7WO5 - chains B and D of the 9 polymer chains in the assembly; structure by electron microscopy, 3.45 A resolution.

[Chain B]
Name: Spike glycoprotein
Source organism: Severe acute respiratory syndrome coronavirus 2
UniProtKB: P0DTC2 (SPIKE_SARS2); residue numbers follow UniProt; this construct covers 1-1208
Sequence (1288 residues; each row starts with the number of its first residue):
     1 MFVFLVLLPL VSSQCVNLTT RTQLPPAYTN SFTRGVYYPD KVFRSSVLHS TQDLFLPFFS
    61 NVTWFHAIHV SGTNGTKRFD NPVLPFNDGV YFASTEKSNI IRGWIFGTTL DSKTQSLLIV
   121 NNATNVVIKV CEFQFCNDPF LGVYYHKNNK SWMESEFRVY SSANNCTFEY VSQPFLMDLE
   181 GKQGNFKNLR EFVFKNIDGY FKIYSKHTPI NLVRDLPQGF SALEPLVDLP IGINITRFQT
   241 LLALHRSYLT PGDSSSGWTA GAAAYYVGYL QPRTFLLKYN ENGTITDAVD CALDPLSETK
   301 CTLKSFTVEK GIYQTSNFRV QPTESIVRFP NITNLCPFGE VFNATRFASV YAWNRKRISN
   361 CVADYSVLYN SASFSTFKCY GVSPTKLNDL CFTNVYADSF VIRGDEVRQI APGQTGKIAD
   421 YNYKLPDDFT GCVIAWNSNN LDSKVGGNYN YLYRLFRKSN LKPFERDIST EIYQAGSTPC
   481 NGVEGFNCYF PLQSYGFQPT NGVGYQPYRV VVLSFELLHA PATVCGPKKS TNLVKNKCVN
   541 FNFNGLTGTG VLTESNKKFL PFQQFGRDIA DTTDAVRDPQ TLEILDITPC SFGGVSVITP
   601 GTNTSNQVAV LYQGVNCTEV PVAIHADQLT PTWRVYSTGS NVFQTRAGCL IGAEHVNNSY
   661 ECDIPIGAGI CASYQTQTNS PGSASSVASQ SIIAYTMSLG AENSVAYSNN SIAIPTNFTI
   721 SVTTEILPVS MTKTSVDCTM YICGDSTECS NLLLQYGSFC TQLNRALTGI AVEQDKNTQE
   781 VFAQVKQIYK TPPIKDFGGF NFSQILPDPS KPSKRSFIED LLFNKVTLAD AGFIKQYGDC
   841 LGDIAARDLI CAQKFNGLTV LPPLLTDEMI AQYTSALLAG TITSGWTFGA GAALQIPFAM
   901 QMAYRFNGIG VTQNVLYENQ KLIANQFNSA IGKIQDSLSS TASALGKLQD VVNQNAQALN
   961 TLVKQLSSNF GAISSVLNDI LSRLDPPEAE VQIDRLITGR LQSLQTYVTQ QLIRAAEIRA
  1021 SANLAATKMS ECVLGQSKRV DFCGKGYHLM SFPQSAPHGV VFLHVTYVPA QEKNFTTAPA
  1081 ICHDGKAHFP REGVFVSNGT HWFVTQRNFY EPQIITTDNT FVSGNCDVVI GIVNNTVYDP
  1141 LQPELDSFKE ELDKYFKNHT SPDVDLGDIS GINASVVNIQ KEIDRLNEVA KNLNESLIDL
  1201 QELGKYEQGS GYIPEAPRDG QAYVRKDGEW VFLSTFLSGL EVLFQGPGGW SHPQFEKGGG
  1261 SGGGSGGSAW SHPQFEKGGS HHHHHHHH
Not modelled in the structure: 1-13, 621-640, 677-688, 828-853, 1148-1288
Construct notes: variant Gly614 (Asp in P0DTC2); conflict Gly682 (Arg in P0DTC2), Ser683 (Arg in P0DTC2), Ser685 (Arg in P0DTC2), Pro986 (Lys in P0DTC2), Pro987 (Val in P0DTC2); expression tag (1209-1288)
Swiss-Prot annotation at these positions:
  - region: Asn280 to Cys301 (Putative superantigen), Arg403 to Asp405 (Integrin-binding motif), Asn448 to Phe456 (Immunodominant HLA epitope recognized by the CD8+), Pro681, Ala684 (Putative superantigen), Ser816 to Tyr837 (Fusion peptide 1), Lys835 to Phe855 (Fusion peptide 2), Asp1163 to Glu1202 (Heptad repeat 2)
  - site: Arg815, Ser816 (Cleavage)
  - glycosylation: Asn17 (N-linked (GlcNAc...) (complex) asparagine), Asn61 (N-linked (GlcNAc...) (hybrid) asparagine), Asn74 (N-linked (GlcNAc...) (complex) asparagine), Asn122 (N-linked (GlcNAc...) (hybrid) asparagine), Asn149 (N-linked (GlcNAc...) (complex) asparagine), Asn165 (N-linked (GlcNAc...) (complex) asparagine), Asn234 (N-linked (GlcNAc...) (high mannose) asparagine), Asn282 (N-linked (GlcNAc...) (complex) asparagine), Thr323 (O-linked (GalNAc) threonine), Ser325 (O-linked (HexNAc...) serine), Asn331 (N-linked (GlcNAc...) (complex) asparagine), Asn343 (N-linked (GlcNAc...) (complex) asparagine), Asn603 (N-linked (GlcNAc...) (hybrid) asparagine), Asn616 (N-linked (GlcNAc...) (complex) asparagine), Asn657 (N-linked (GlcNAc...) (complex) asparagine), Thr676 (O-linked (GlcNAc...) threonine), Thr678 (O-linked (GlcNAc...) threonine), Asn709 (N-linked (GlcNAc...) (high mannose) asparagine), Asn717 (N-linked (GlcNAc...) (hybrid) asparagine), Asn801 (N-linked (GlcNAc...) (hybrid) asparagine) and 6 more in UniProt
  - natural variant: Leu5 (L5F: In strain: Iota/B.1.526), Ser13 (S13I: In strain: Epsilon/B.1.427/B.1.429), Leu18 (L18F: In strain: Beta/B.1.351, Gamma/P.1 and 1 more), Thr19 (T19I: In strain: Omicron/BQ.1.1, Omicron/XBB.1.5 and 1 more; T19R: In strain: Delta/B.1.617.2, Omicron/BA.2 and 4 more), Thr20 (T20N: In strain: Gamma/P.1), Leu24 to Ala27 (sequence variant, change not given here; In strain: Omicron/BA.2, Omicron/BA.2.12.1 and 6 more), Pro26 (P26S: In strain: Gamma/P.1), Gln52 (Q52H: In strain: Omicron/EG.5.1), Ala67 (A67V: In strain: Eta/B.1.525, Omicron/BA.1), His69 to Val70 (deletion: In strain: Alpha/B.1.1.7, Eta/B.1.525 and 5 more), Gly75 (G75V: In strain: Lambda/C.37), Thr76 (T76I: In strain: Lambda/C.37), 82 further natural variant entries in UniProt
  - mutagenesis: His69 to Val70 (Increased incorporation of cleaved spike into virions), Asn121 (N121Q: Partial loss of biliverdin affinity), Arg190 (R190K: Partial loss of biliverdin affinity), Asn234 (N234Q: Increased resistance to neutralizing antibodies), Asn331 (N331Q: Reduced viral infectivity), Asn343 (N343Q: Reduced viral infectivity), Leu452 (L452R: Increased resistance to neutralizing antibodies. Decreases HLA binding to NF9 epitope. Increased binding affinity to human ACE2), Tyr453 (Y453F: Decreased HLA binding to NF9 epitope. Increased binding affinity to human ACE2), Ala475 (A475V: Increased resistance to neutralizing antibodies), Val483 (V483A: Increased resistance to neutralizing antibodies), Glu484 (E484D: Increased replication in human TMEM106B overexpressing cells), Phe490 (F490L: Increased resistance to neutralizing antibodies and human covalescent sera neutralization), 11 further mutagenesis entries in UniProt
Disulfides: Cys15-Cys136, Cys131-Cys166, Cys291-Cys301, Cys336-Cys361, Cys379-Cys432, Cys391-Cys525, Cys480-Cys488, Cys538-Cys590, Cys617-Cys649, Cys662-Cys671, Cys738-Cys760, Cys743-Cys749, Cys1032-Cys1043, Cys1082-Cys1126
Covalent attachments: N-acetylglucosamine (NAG) linked to Asn17, Asn61, Asn122, Asn149, Asn165, Asn282, Asn331, Asn343, Asn616, Asn709, Asn717, Asn801, Asn1074, Asn1098, Asn1134
What the authors report for this chain:
  - mutagenesis - S373P: decreased binding to 553-15 (proposed by the authors, not directly observed)

[Chain D]
Name: mAb15 VH
Source organism: Homo sapiens
Sequence (225 residues; row label = number of the first residue in the row):
     1 EVQLVQSGGG LVQPGGSLRL SCAASGFTFS SYWMSWVRQA PGKGLEWVAN INQDGGEKYY
    61 VDSVKGRFTI SRDNAKNSLF LQMNSVRAED TAVYFCARVW YYYGPRDYWG QGTLVTVSSA
   121 STKGPSVFPL APSSKSTSGG TAALGCLVKD YFPEPVTVSW NSGALTSGVH TFPAVLQSSG
   181 LYSLSSVVTV PSSSLGTQTY ICNVNHKPSN TKVDKRVEPK SCDKT
Disulfides: Cys22-Cys96, Cys146-Cys202

[Interface between chain B and chain D]
Residue-residue contacts - 13 pairs, chain B then chain D:
  Leu368(B) with Tyr103(D)
  Tyr369(B) with Tyr101(D), hydrophobic; Tyr102(D); Tyr103(D)
  Asn370(B) with Trp33(D); Gln53(D); Tyr101(D)
  Ser371(B) with Tyr102(D); Tyr103(D), hydrogen bond (backbone-side chain)
  Ala372(B) with Tyr103(D)
  Ser373(B) with Tyr103(D)
  Phe374(B) with Tyr103(D), hydrogen bond (backbone-side chain)
  Thr385(B) with Trp100(D)
Interface residues without a listed pair, chain B (9 interface residues in all): Phe377
Interface residues without a listed pair, chain D (8 interface residues in all): Glu57, Tyr59

[In short]
Chain B and chain D form an interface of 9 and 8 residues respectively; the contacts include 2 hydrogen bonds.
Among the polar pairs are Ser371(B)-Tyr103(D) and Phe374(B)-Tyr103(D). N-acetylglucosamine is covalently
linked to Asn17(B), Asn61(B), Asn122(B), Asn149(B), Asn165(B) and Asn282(B) and 9 more. The paper reports that
S373P of chain B reduces binding to 553-15.
Here chain B is Spike glycoprotein (Severe acute respiratory syndrome coronavirus 2) and chain D is mAb15 VH
(Homo sapiens). Entry 7WO5 (SARS-CoV-2 Spike in complex with IgG 553-15 (S-553-15 trimer)) was determined by
electron microscopy, deposited together with 7WO4, 7WO7 and 7WOG.
